7CO6 - chains A and D of the 4 polymer chains in the assembly; structure by X-ray diffraction, 1.90 A resolution.

# Chain A
Molecule: DNA-directed DNA/RNA polymerase mu
Source organism: Homo sapiens
Notes: EC 2.7.7.7
UniProtKB: Q9NP87 (DPOLM_HUMAN); numbering as in UniProt; present here: 1-397, 410-494
Sequence (482 residues; row label = number of the first residue in the row; note: 12 numbers in that range are skipped by the numbering (no residue carries them; nothing is unmodelled there)):
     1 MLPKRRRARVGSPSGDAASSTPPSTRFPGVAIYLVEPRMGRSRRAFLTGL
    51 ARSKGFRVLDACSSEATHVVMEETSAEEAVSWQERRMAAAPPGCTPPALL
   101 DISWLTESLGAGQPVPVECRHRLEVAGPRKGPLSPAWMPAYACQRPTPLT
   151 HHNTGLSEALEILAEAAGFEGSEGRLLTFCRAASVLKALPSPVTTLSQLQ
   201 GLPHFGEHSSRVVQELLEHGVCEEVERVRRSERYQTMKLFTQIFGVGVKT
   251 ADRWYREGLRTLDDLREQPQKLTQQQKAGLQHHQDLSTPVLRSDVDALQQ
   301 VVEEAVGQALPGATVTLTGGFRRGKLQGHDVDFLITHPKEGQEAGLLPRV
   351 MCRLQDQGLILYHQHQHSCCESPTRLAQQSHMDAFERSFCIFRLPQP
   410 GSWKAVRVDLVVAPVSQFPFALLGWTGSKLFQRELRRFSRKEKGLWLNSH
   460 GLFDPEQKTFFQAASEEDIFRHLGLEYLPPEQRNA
Unresolved in the structure: 1-137, 369-381
Sequence notes: engineered mutation Gly410 (Pro in Q9NP87)
Curated features (UniProtKB/Swiss-Prot):
  - region: Arg323 to Asp332 (Involved in ssDNA binding)
  - binding site (Mg(2+)): Asp330, Asp332, Asp418
  - site: Gly433 (Responsible for the low discrimination between dNTP and rNTP)
  - modified residue: Ser12 (Phosphoserine)
Metal / ion sites: K+: Thr241, Ile243, Val246 (shared with 1 residue of chain P)
What the authors report for this chain:
  - binding site for the 9-nt DNA strand: Lys438, Gln441
  - mutagenesis - K438A: decreased catalytic activity on dATP
  - mutagenesis - K438A: decreased catalytic activity on dGTP
  - specificity-determining residues: Gln441 (proposed by the authors, not directly observed)

# Chain D
Molecule: 4-nt DNA strand
Sequence (4 nucleotides; each row starts with the number of its first residue):
     1 GCCG

# How chain A and chain D interact
Residue-residue contacts - 13 pairs, chain A then chain D:
  Gly174(A) with DG1(D), hydrogen bond to the base
  Arg175(A) with DG1(D), salt bridge to the phosphate
  Thr178(A) with DG1(D), hydrogen bond to the base; DC2(D), sugar contact
  Phe179(A) with DG1(D), sugar contact
  Pro203(A) with DC3(D), phosphate contact
  His204(A) with DC2(D), sugar contact; DC3(D), hydrogen bond to the phosphate
  Gly206(A) with DC2(D), hydrogen bond to the phosphate
  Glu207(A) with DC2(D), phosphate contact
  His208(A) with DG1(D), salt bridge to the phosphate; DC2(D), hydrogen bond to the phosphate
  Ser209(A) with DC2(D), hydrogen bond to the phosphate
Interface residues without a listed pair, chain A (14 interface residues in all): Ala140, Arg181, Leu202, Phe205
Interface residues without a listed pair, chain D (4 interface residues in all): DG4

# Summary
14 residues of chain A face 4 of chain D across their interface; the contacts include 6 hydrogen bonds and 2
salt bridges. Polar pairs include Gly174(A)-DG1(D), Thr178(A)-DG1(D) and His204(A)-DC3(D). The paper reports a
binding site for the 9-nt DNA strand at Lys438(A) and Gln441(A); K438A of chain A reduces catalytic activity
on dATP.
Here chain A is DNA-directed DNA/RNA polymerase mu (Homo sapiens) and chain D is a 4-nt DNA strand. Entry 7CO6
(Binary complex of DNA polymerase Mu with 1-nt gapped DNA (templating thymine)) was determined by X-ray
diffraction, deposited together with 7CO8, 7CO9, 7COA, 7COB, 7COC and 7COD.
